PDB entry 6IK7 | X-ray diffraction, 3.10 A resolution | chain B

[Chain B]
Molecule: Beta-galactosidase
Organism: Solanum lycopersicum
Notes: EC 3.2.1.23
Reference sequence: O81100 (O81100_SOLLC); residue numbers follow UniProt; this construct covers 24-724
Chain sequence (718 residues; each row starts with the number of its first residue):
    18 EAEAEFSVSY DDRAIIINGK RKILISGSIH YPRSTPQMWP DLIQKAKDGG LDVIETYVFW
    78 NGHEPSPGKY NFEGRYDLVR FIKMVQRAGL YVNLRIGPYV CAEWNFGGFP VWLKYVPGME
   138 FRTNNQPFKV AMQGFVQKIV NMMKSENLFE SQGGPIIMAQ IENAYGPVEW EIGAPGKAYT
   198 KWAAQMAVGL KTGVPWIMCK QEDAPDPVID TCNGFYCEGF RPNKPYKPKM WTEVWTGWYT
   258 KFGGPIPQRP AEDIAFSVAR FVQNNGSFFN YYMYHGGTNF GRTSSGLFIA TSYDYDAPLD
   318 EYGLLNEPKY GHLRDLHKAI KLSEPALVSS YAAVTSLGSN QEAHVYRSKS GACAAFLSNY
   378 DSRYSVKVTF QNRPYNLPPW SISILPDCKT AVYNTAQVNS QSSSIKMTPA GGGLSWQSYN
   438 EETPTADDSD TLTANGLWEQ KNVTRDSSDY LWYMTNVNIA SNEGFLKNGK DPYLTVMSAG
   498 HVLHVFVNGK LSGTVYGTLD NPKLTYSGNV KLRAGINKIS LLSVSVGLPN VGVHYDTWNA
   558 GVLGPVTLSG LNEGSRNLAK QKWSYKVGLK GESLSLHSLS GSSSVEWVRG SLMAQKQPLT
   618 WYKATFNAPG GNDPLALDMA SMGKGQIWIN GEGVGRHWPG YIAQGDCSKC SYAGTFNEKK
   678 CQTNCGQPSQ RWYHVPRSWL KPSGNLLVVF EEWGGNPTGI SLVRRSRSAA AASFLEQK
Disordered / not traced: 18-21, 727-735
Sequence notes: expression tag (18-23, 725-735); engineered mutation Ala181 (Glu in O81100)
Cystine bridges: Cys229-Cys234, Cys370-Cys405, Cys664-Cys682, Cys667-Cys678
Glycans and other covalent adducts: N-acetylglucosamine (NAG) linked to Asn282, Asn459

[Summary]
N-acetylglucosamine is covalently linked to Asn282 and Asn459.
Chain B is Beta-galactosidase (Solanum lycopersicum); the structure, Crystal structure of tomato
beta-galactosidase (TBG) 4 in complex with beta-1,3-galactobiose, was determined by X-ray diffraction (same
publication as 6IK5, 6IK6 and 6IK8).
